Entry 8QV0 (electron microscopy, 6.60 A resolution (low resolution: residue-level contacts below are approximate; hydrogen-bond / salt-bridge calls are withheld)); this record covers chains I and U of the 26 polymer chains in the assembly.

[Chain I]
Protein: Tubulin alpha-1 chain
Organism: Saccharomyces cerevisiae
UniProt: P09733 (TBA1_YEAST); numbering as in UniProt (aligned over 1-447)
Amino-acid sequence (447 residues; each row starts with the number of its first residue):
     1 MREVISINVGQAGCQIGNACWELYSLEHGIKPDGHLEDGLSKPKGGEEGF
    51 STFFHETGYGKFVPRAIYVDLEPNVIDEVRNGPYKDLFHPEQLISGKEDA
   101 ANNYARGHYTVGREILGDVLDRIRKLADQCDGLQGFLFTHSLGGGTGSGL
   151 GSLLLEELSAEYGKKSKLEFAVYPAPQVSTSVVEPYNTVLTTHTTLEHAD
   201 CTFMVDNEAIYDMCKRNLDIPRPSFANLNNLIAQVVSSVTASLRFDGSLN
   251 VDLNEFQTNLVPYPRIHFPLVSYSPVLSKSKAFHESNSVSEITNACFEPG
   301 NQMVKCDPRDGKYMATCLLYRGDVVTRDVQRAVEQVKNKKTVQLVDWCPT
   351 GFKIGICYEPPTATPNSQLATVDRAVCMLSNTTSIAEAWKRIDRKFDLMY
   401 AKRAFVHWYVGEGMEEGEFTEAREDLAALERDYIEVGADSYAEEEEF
Disordered / not traced: 441-447
Curated features (UniProtKB/Swiss-Prot):
  - active site: Glu255
  - binding site (GTP): Gln11, Glu72, Ser141, Gly145, Thr146, Thr180, Asn207, Asn229
  - binding site (Mg(2+)): Glu72
  - mutagenesis: Asp252 (D252A: Poisonous alpha-tubulins that cause lethality. Microtubules do not depolymerize), Glu255 (E255A: Poisonous alpha-tubulins that cause lethality. Microtubules do not depolymerize)

[Chain U]
Protein: Tubulin beta chain
Organism: Saccharomyces cerevisiae
UniProt: A0A6A5PXT5 (A0A6A5PXT5_YEASX); residue numbers follow UniProt; this construct covers 1-457
Amino-acid sequence (457 residues; row label = number of the first residue in the row):
     1 MREIIHISTGQCGNQIGAAFWETICGEHGLDFNGTYHGHDDIQKERLNVY
    51 FNEASSGKWVPRSINVDLEPGTIDAVRNSAIGNLFRPDNYIFGQSSAGNV
   101 WAKGHYTEGAELVDSVMDVIRREAEGCDSLQGFQITHSLGGGTGSGMGTL
   151 LISKIREEFPDRMMATFSVLPSPKTSDTVVEPYNATLSVHQLVEHSDETF
   201 CIDNEALYDICQRTLKLNQPSYGDLNNLVSSVMSGVTTSLRYPGQLNSDL
   251 RKLAVNLVPFPRLHFFMVGYAPLTAIGSQSFRSLTVPELTQQMFDAKNMM
   301 AAADPRNGRYLTVAAFFRGKVSVKEVEDEMHKVQSKNSDYFVEWIPNNVQ
   351 TAVCSVAPQGLDMAATFIANSTSIQELFKRVGDQFSAMFKRKAFLHWYTS
   401 EGMDELEFSEAESNMNDLVSEYQQYQEATVEDDEEVDENGDFGAPQNQDE
   451 PITENFE
Disordered / not traced: 428-457

[Interface between chain I and chain U]
Residue-residue contacts (55):
  Gln11(I) - Gln245(U)
  Gln11(I) - Leu246(U)
  Asn74(I) - Pro243(U)
  Asn74(I) - Asn247(U)
  Lys97(I) - Met1(U)
  Asp99(I) - Gln131(U)
  Asp99(I) - Asp249(U)
  Asp99(I) - Arg251(U)
  Ala100(I) - Arg251(U)
  Asn102(I) - Asn247(U)
  Asn102(I) - Lys252(U)
  Gln177(I) - His331(U)
  Gln177(I) - Asn347(U)
  Val178(I) - His331(U)
  Val178(I) - Gln334(U)
  Val178(I) - Asn347(U)
  Ser179(I) - Asn347(U)
  Ser179(I) - Val349(U)
  Thr180(I) - Val349(U)
  Thr180(I) - Gln350(U)
  Thr180(I) - Thr351(U)
  Ser181(I) - Val349(U)
  Val182(I) - Ile345(U)
  Val182(I) - Val349(U)
  Val182(I) - Gln350(U)
  Val183(I) - Asn256(U)
  Glu208(I) - His331(U)
  Tyr211(I) - Val323(U)
  Tyr211(I) - Lys324(U)
  Lys215(I) - Asp328(U)
  Arg222(I) - Glu325(U)
  Pro223(I) - Ser322(U)
  Pro223(I) - Val323(U)
  Pro223(I) - Lys324(U)
  Phe225(I) - Gln245(U)
  Phe225(I) - Val323(U)
  Lys395(I) - Pro346(U)
  Lys395(I) - Asn347(U)
  Leu398(I) - Trp344(U)
  Leu398(I) - Ile345(U)
  Leu398(I) - Pro346(U)
  Met399(I) - Trp344(U)
  Met399(I) - Ile345(U)
  Ala401(I) - Trp344(U)
  Lys402(I) - Trp344(U)
  Lys402(I) - Gln424(U)
  Lys402(I) - Tyr425(U)
  Phe405(I) - Val255(U)
  His407(I) - Pro261(U)
  His407(I) - Arg262(U)
  Trp408(I) - Ala254(U)
  Trp408(I) - Val255(U)
  Trp408(I) - Val258(U)
  Trp408(I) - Pro259(U)
  Trp408(I) - Phe260(U)
Other interface residues (no listed pair), chain I (30 interface residues in all): Ala101, Ser224, Ala404
Other interface residues (no listed pair), chain U (35 interface residues in all): Glu327, Glu343

[Summary]
30 residues of chain I and 35 residues of chain U are in contact. From UniProt: active-site residue Glu255(I),
8 GTP-binding residues, Mg2+-binding residue Glu72(I) and 2 mutagenesis sites on chain I.
Here chain I is Tubulin alpha-1 chain and chain U is Tubulin beta chain, both from Saccharomyces cerevisiae.
Entry 8QV0 (Structure of the native microtubule lattice nucleated from the yeast spindle pole body) was
determined by electron microscopy, deposited together with 8QV2, 8QV3 and 8QRY.
